Entry 2NOB (X-ray diffraction, 2.10 A resolution); this record covers chains B and A of the 3 polymer chains in the assembly.

== Chain B ==
Molecule: 16-nt DNA strand
Sequence (16 nucleotides; numbered 1 to 16; the number before each row is that of its first residue):
     1 TGGTAGACCT GGACGC
Disordered / not traced: 1, 16

== Chain A ==
Name: N-glycosylase/DNA lyase
From: Homo sapiens
Notes: EC 3.2.2.-, 4.2.99.18; fragment: 8-oxoguanine DNA glycosylase, DNA-(apurinic or apyrimidinic site) lyase
UniProtKB: O15527 (OGG1_HUMAN); numbering as in UniProt (aligned over 12-327)
Chain sequence (325 residues; numbered 3 to 327; the number before each row is that of its first residue):
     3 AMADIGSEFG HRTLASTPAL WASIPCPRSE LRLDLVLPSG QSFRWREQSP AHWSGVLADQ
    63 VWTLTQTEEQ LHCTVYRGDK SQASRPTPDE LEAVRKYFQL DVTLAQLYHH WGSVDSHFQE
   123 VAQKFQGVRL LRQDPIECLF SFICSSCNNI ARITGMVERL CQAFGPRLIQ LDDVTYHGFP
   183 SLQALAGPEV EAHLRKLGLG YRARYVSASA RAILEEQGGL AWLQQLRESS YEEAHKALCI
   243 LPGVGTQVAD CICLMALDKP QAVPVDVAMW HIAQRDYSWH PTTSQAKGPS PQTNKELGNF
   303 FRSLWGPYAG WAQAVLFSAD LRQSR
Disordered / not traced: 3-8, 80-82, 326-327
Differences from the reference sequence: cloning artifact (3-11); engineered mutation Cys149 (Asn in O15527), Gln249 (Lys in O15527), Ala270 (His in O15527)
Metal / ion sites: Ca2+: Cys241, Leu243, Val246 (shared with 1 residue of chain C)
Curated features (UniProtKB/Swiss-Prot):
  - binding site (DNA): Arg154, Arg204, Gln287
  - binding site (8-oxoguanine): Pro266, Asp268, Gln315, Phe319
  - natural variant: Gly12 (G12E: Found in a kidney cancer sample), Arg46 (R46Q: Found in a clear cell renal cell carcinoma sample), Ala85 (A85S: Found in a lung cancer sample), Arg131 (R131Q: Found in a lung cancer sample), Arg154 (R154H: Found in a gastric cancer sample), Ser232 (S232T: Found in a kidney cancer sample)
  - mutagenesis: Asp268 (D268E/Q: No effect on activity; D268N: Decreases activity about 65-fold)

== How chain B and chain A interact ==
Residue-residue contacts - 12 pairs, chain B then chain A:
  DG3(B) - Gln294(A)  hydrogen bond to the phosphate
  DT4(B) - Ala288(A)  phosphate contact
  DT4(B) - Ser292(A)  phosphate contact
  DT4(B) - Gln294(A)  phosphate contact
  DC8(B) - Tyr203(A)  phosphate contact
  DC9(B) - Arg154(A)  base contact
  DC9(B) - Arg197(A)  salt bridge to the phosphate
  DC9(B) - Gly202(A)  phosphate contact
  DC9(B) - Tyr203(A)  hydrogen bond to the sugar
  DC9(B) - Arg204(A)  hydrogen bond to the base
  DT10(B) - Arg154(A)  hydrogen bond to the sugar
  DT10(B) - Gly200(A)  sugar contact
Interface residues without a listed pair, chain B (6 interface residues in all): DG11
Interface residues without a listed pair, chain A (13 interface residues in all): Cys149, Asn151, Gln287, Pro293

== In short ==
Chain B and chain A form an interface of 6 and 13 residues respectively, with 4 hydrogen bonds and 1 salt
bridge. Polar contacts include DC9(B)-Arg204(A), DC9(B)-Tyr203(A) and DT10(B)-Arg154(A).
Here chain B is a 16-nt DNA strand and chain A is N-glycosylase/DNA lyase (Homo sapiens). Entry 2NOB
(Structure of catalytically inactive H270A human 8-oxoguanine glycosylase crosslinked to 8-oxoguanine DNA) was
determined by X-ray diffraction, deposited together with 2NOE, 2NOF, 2NOH, 2NOI, 2NOL and 2NOZ.
